Entry 6Q6Y (X-ray diffraction, 2.03 A resolution); this record covers chain A.

# Chain A
Name: Phosphatidylinositol 4,5-bisphosphate 3-kinase catalytic subunit delta isoform
Source organism: Mus musculus
Notes: EC 2.7.1.153
UniProt: O35904 (PK3CD_MOUSE); the construct has insertions or renumbered stretches relative to UniProt, so the offset changes along the chain: 106-507 = UniProt 106-507; 509-1044 = UniProt 508-1043
Sequence (940 residues; numbered 105 to 1044; the number before each row is that of its first residue):
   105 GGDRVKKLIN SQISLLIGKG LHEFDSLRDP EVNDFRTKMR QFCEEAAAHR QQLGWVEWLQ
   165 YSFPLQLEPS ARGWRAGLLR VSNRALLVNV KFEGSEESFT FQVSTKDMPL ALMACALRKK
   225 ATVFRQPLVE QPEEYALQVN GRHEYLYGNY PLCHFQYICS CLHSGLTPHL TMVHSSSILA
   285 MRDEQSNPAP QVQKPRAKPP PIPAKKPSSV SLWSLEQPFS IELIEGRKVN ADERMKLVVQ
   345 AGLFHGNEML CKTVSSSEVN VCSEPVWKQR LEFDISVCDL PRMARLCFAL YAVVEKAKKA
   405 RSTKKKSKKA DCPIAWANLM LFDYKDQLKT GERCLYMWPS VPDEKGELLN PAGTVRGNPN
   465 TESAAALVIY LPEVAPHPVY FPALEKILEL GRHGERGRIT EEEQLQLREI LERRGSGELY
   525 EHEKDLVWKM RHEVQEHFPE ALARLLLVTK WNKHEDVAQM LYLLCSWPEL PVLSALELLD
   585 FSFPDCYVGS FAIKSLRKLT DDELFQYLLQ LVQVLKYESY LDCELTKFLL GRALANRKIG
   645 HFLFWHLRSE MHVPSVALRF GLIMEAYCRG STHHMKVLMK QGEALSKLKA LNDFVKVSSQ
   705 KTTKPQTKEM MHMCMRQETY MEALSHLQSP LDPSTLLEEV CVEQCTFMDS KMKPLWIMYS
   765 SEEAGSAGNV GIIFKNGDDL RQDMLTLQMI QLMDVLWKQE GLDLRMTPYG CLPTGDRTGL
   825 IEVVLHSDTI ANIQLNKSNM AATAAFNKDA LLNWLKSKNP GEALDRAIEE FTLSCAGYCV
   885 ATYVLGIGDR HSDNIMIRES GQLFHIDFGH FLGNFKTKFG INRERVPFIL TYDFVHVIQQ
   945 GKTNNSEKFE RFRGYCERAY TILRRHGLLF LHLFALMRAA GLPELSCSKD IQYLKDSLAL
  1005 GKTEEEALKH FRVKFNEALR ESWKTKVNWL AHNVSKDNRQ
Disordered / not traced: 105-106, 177-186, 294-314, 399-414, 446-451, 518-520, 919-926, 1033-1044
Construct notes: expression tag (105); insertion (508)
Small-molecule neighbours: HKQ (N-(2-chloranyl-5-phenyl-pyridin-3-yl)benzenesulfonamide): Met752, Ser754, Pro758, Trp760, Ile777, Lys779, Tyr813, Ile825, Glu826, Val827, Val828, Ser831, Thr833, Asp897, Met900, Phe908, Ile910, Asp911
UniProt features mapped onto this chain:
  - region: Phe751 to Lys757 (G-loop), Gly890 to Asn898 (Catalytic loop), His909 to Thr935 (Activation loop)
  - modified residue: Tyr524 (Phosphotyrosine), Ser1039 (Phosphoserine)

# In short
Ligands of chain A: compound HKQ.
Chain A is Phosphatidylinositol 4,5-bisphosphate 3-kinase catalytic subunit delta isoform (Mus musculus); the
structure, PI3K delta in complex with N(2chloro5phenylpyridin3yl)benzenesulfonamide, was determined by X-ray
diffraction (same publication as 6Q73 and 6Q74).
